Entry 8DP5 (electron microscopy, 3.10 A resolution); this record covers chains A and D of the 6 polymer chains in the assembly.

== Chain A ==
Name: Protein PEAK3
Organism: Homo sapiens
UniProt: Q6ZS72 (PEAK3_HUMAN); residue numbers follow UniProt; this construct covers 1-473
Sequence (491 residues; numbered 1 to 491; the number before each row is that of its first residue):
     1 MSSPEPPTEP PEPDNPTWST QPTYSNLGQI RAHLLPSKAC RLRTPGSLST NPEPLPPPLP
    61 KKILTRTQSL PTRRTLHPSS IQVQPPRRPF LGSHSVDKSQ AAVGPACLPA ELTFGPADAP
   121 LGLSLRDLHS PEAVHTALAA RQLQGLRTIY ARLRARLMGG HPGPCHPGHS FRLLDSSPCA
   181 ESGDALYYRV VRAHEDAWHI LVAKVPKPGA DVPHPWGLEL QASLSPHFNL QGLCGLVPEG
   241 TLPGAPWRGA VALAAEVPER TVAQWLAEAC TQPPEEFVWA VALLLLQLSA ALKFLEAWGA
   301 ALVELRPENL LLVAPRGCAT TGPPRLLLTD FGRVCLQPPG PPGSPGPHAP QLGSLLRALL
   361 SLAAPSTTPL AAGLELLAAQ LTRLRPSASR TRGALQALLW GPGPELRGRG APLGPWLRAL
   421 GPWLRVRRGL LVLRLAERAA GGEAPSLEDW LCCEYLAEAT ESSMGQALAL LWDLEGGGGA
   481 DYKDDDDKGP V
Not modelled in the structure: 1-127, 407-418, 474-491
Differences from the reference sequence: expression tag (474-491)
What the authors report for this chain:
  - contacts within the chain: Leu146-Cys453 (hydrophobic contact), Leu157-Cys318, Asp184-Lys204, Gln221-Gln231 (hydrogen bond), Phe228-Trp450 (hydrophobic contact), Lys204-Gln231, Ala397-Ala467, Leu398-Leu471, Pro402-Trp423 (hydrophobic contact), Trp400-Cys452 (hydrophobic contact), Arg392-Glu454 (salt bridge)
  - self-association interface (contacts with another copy of this molecule): Ala436
  - mutagenesis - L146E, A436E, C453E: decreased binding to 14-3-3

== Chain D ==
Name: 14-3-3 protein epsilon
Organism: Homo sapiens
UniProt: P62258 (1433E_HUMAN); numbering as in UniProt (aligned over 1-255)
Sequence (255 residues; numbered 1 to 255; the number before each row is that of its first residue):
     1 MDDREDLVYQ AKLAEQAERY DEMVESMKKV AGMDVELTVE ERNLLSVAYK NVIGARRASW
    61 RIISSIEQKE ENKGGEDKLK MIREYRQMVE TELKLICCDI LDVLDKHLIP AANTGESKVF
   121 YYKMKGDYHR YLAEFATGND RKEAAENSLV AYKAASDIAM TELPPTHPIR LGLALNFSVF
   181 YYEILNSPDR ACRLAKAAFD DAIAELDTLS EESYKDSTLI MQLLRDNLTL WTSDMQGDGE
   241 EQNKEALQDV EDENQ
Not modelled in the structure: 1-2, 234-255
Curated features (UniProtKB/Swiss-Prot):
  - site: Arg57 (Interaction with phosphoserine on interacting protein), Arg130 (Interaction with phosphoserine on interacting protein), Gln236, Gly237 (Microbial infection: Cleavage)
  - modified residue: Met1 (N-acetylmethionine), Lys50 (N6-acetyllysine), Ser65 (Phosphoserine), Lys69 (N6-acetyllysine), Lys118 (N6-acetyllysine), Lys123 (N6-acetyllysine), Tyr131 (Phosphotyrosine), Thr137 (Phosphothreonine), Ser210 (Phosphoserine), Thr232 (Phosphothreonine)
  - cross-link: Lys50 (Glycyl lysine isopeptide (Lys-Gly) (interchain with G-Cter in SUMO2))
  - mutagenesis: Gln236 (Q236A: Complete loss of cleavage by poliovirus protease 3C)
What the authors report for this chain:
  - specificity-determining residues: Met160, Thr161

== Interface between chain A and chain D ==
Contacting residue pairs - 20 pairs, chain A then chain D:
  Gln144(A) - Lys196(D)
  Gln144(A) - Asp200(D)  hydrogen bond
  Arg147(A) - Ala197(D)
  Arg147(A) - Asp201(D)  salt bridge
  Ser223(A) - Asn113(D)  hydrogen bond (side chain-backbone)
  Leu224(A) - Glu162(D)
  Ser225(A) - Thr161(D)
  Ser225(A) - Glu162(D)  hydrogen bond
  Pro226(A) - Thr161(D)
  His227(A) - Thr161(D)
  Lys293(A) - Asp157(D)
  Phe294(A) - Thr161(D)
  Ala297(A) - Tyr122(D)  hydrogen bond (backbone-side chain)
  Ala297(A) - Asp157(D)
  Ala297(A) - Ile158(D)
  Trp298(A) - Thr114(D)
  Trp298(A) - Gly115(D)
  Trp298(A) - Lys118(D)  hydrogen bond (backbone-side chain)
  Pro342(A) - Asn147(D)
  Thr460(A) - Arg193(D)
Interface residues without a listed pair, chain A (15 interface residues in all): Arg154, Pro339
Interface residues without a listed pair, chain D (17 interface residues in all): Ala154, Met160
The authors on this interface:
  - pairs named by the authors: Gln144(A)-Asp200(D) (hydrogen bond), Arg147(A)-Asp201(D) (salt bridge), Ser225(A)-Glu162(D) (hydrogen bond), Lys293(A)-Asp157(D), Trp298(A)-Lys118(D)
  - interface residues, chain A: Arg154(A), Pro338(A)
  - hot spots on chain A (mutagenesis) - K293A/W298A: decreased binding to 14-3-3

== Summary ==
The interface between chain A and chain D involves 15 residues on one side and 17 on the other, with 5
hydrogen bonds and 1 salt bridge. Polar contacts include Arg147(A)-Asp201(D), Gln144(A)-Asp200(D) and
Ser223(A)-Asn113(D). The paper describes hydrogen bonds between Gln144(A) and Asp200(D) and Ser225(A) and
Glu162(D); a salt bridge between Arg147(A) and Asp201(D); contacts between Lys293(A) and Asp157(D) and
Trp298(A) and Lys118(D). The paper reports that L146E, A436E and C453E of chain A, among others, reduce
binding to 14-3-3; interface residues Arg154(A) and Pro338(A).
Chain A is Protein PEAK3 and chain D is 14-3-3 protein epsilon, both from Homo sapiens; the structure,
Structure of the PEAK3/14-3-3 complex, was determined by electron microscopy (same publication as 8DS6).
